9GSX - chains H and U of the 27 polymer chains in the assembly; structure by electron microscopy, 6.50 A resolution (low resolution: residue-level contacts below are approximate; hydrogen-bond / salt-bridge calls are withheld).

# Chain H
Molecule: Flagellin
Source organism: Campylobacter jejuni
UniProtKB: A0A5T0F6D4 (A0A5T0F6D4_CAMJU); residue numbers follow UniProt; this construct covers 1-750
Sequence (750 residues; row label = number of the first residue in the row):
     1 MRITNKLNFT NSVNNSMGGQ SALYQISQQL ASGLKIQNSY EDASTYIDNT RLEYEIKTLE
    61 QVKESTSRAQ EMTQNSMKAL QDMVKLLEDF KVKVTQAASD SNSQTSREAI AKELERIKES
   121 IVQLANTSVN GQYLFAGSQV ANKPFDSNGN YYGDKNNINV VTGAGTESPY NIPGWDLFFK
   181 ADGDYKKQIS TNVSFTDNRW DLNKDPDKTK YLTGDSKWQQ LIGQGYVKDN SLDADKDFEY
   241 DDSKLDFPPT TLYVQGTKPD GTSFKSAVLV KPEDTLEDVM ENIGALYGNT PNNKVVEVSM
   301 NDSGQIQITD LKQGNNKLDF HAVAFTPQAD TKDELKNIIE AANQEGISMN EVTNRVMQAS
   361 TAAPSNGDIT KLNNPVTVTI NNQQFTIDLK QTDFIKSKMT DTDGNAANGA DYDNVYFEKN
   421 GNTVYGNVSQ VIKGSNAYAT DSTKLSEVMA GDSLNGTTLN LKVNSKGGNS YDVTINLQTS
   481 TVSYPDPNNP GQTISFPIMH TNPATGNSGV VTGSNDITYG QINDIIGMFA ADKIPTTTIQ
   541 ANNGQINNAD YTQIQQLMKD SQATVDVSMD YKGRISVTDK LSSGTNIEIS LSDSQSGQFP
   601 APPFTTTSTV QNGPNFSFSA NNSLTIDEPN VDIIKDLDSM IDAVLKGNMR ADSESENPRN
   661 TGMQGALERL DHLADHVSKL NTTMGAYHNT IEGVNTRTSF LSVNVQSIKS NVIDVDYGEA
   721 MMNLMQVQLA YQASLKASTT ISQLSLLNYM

# Chain U
Molecule: Flagellar hook-associated protein 1
Source organism: Campylobacter jejuni
UniProtKB: A0A5Z5AC44 (A0A5Z5AC44_CAMJU); numbering as in UniProt (aligned over 1-608)
Sequence (608 residues; each row starts with the number of its first residue):
     1 MGIFGTLYTG VTGLKASEVQ IATTGNNISN ANATFYTRQR VVQTTNGYIT TGGVQVGTGT
    61 AVESIVRLHD EYSYYKLKGA SNQLEYTKYM ASTLQEIAQR FPDLQNTGIL QDLENYNKAW
   121 NDFASNPNEN ATKIALVKAS QTLTESVNNT FATLDKIQKK VNDDIKNTVD EINKIGEEIA
   181 TINKQIYGQE ALPTEHANEL RDRRDELELT LSKLVSAVAS KNEINQDNRL DTTITDPGHQ
   241 YNLSIEGFSI VDGINFHPLK LDYDDKNKSY SIYYETPDEK VRDLTAKISG GQLGAQLDLR
   301 GRNYSKSEGK YEDGIIQGYM DSLDTFAKTM INETNNLYAS SAKSSVTSDY LSGLKGDIPL
   361 VNYDRTIQPG SFDIVIYDDK GDKKLTKTIT IDVNTTMNDI MRQINANTDD NDNKNSNDDV
   421 DDHINASFSY DAKTGDGLFQ INAKSGFKVA IEDKGTNFAG AFSIGGFFSG TDASDMKVKD
   481 SILNDPSTVR ASSNGVDSGN DMANKIIQLQ YDKVNFYNED GTIDNLTMEE YYRKLTGKIA
   541 SDGENNNVVN SSNETLYNSV YSEYQSKSGV NTNEELAALI QYQSSYGAAA KIVSTVDQML
   601 DTLLGLKS

# Interface between chain H and chain U
Contacting residue pairs (87; chain H residue first):
  Met1(H) - Gln565(U)
  Met1(H) - Ser566(U)
  Arg2(H) - Arg38(U)
  Arg2(H) - Gly569(U)
  Arg2(H) - Val570(U)
  Arg2(H) - Asn571(U)
  Arg2(H) - Glu574(U)
  Arg2(H) - Glu575(U)
  Ile3(H) - Tyr36(U)
  Ile3(H) - Gln565(U)
  Ile3(H) - Ser568(U)
  Ile3(H) - Gly569(U)
  Ile3(H) - Val570(U)
  Thr4(H) - Gln565(U)
  Lys6(H) - Ala31(U)
  Lys6(H) - Asn32(U)
  Lys6(H) - Val570(U)
  Ser39(H) - Ala540(U)
  Tyr40(H) - Gln95(U)
  Tyr40(H) - Gly543(U)
  Tyr40(H) - Glu544(U)
  Tyr40(H) - Asn547(U)
  Asp42(H) - Glu544(U)
  Ala43(H) - Ser541(U)
  Ala43(H) - Glu544(U)
  Tyr46(H) - Pro102(U)
  Tyr46(H) - Asp103(U)
  Ile47(H) - Arg533(U)
  Thr50(H) - Asp103(U)
  Thr50(H) - Arg533(U)
  Arg51(H) - Arg533(U)
  Glu53(H) - Leu104(U)
  Glu53(H) - Gln105(U)
  Tyr54(H) - Tyr511(U)
  Tyr54(H) - Thr527(U)
  Tyr54(H) - Glu529(U)
  Ile56(H) - Gln105(U)
  Lys57(H) - Gln105(U)
  Lys57(H) - Asn106(U)
  Lys57(H) - Leu110(U)
  Lys57(H) - Glu114(U)
  Glu60(H) - Gln105(U)
  Glu60(H) - Glu114(U)
  Gln61(H) - Glu114(U)
  Gln61(H) - Asn117(U)
  Gln61(H) - Tyr511(U)
  Glu64(H) - Asn121(U)
  Arg68(H) - Lys118(U)
  Arg68(H) - Asn121(U)
  Arg68(H) - Asp122(U)
  Arg68(H) - Ser125(U)
  Gln132(H) - Ser125(U)
  Gln132(H) - Asn126(U)
  Gln139(H) - Ser498(U)
  Asn159(H) - Asn500(U)
  Asn159(H) - Asp501(U)
  Asn159(H) - Asn504(U)
  Val160(H) - Asn504(U)
  Val161(H) - Asn504(U)
  Val161(H) - Ile507(U)
  Val161(H) - Gln508(U)
  Gly163(H) - Gln508(U)
  Gly163(H) - Tyr511(U)
  Ala164(H) - Gln508(U)
  Ala164(H) - Asp512(U)
  Gly165(H) - Gln508(U)
  Gly165(H) - Asp512(U)
  Thr166(H) - Gln508(U)
  Glu167(H) - Asn504(U)
  Ser442(H) - Asp412(U)
  Ser442(H) - Asn413(U)
  Ser442(H) - Lys414(U)
  His500(H) - Ser416(U)
  Thr501(H) - Ser416(U)
  Thr501(H) - Asn417(U)
  Thr518(H) - Lys414(U)
  Gly520(H) - Lys414(U)
  Gln521(H) - Lys414(U)
  Tyr551(H) - Asn417(U)
  Gln555(H) - Asn417(U)
  Met558(H) - Asp418(U)
  Lys559(H) - Asn417(U)
  Lys559(H) - Asp418(U)
  Gln562(H) - Asp418(U)
  Lys709(H) - Gln105(U)
  Asn748(H) - Asn573(U)
  Tyr749(H) - Asn573(U)
Also at the interface, not in a pair above, chain H (55 interface residues in all): Asn5, Leu7, Gln37, Ser44, Asp48, Leu52, Ser138, Ala141, Thr162, Asp524
Also at the interface, not in a pair above, chain U (57 interface residues in all): Ala98, Leu113, Lys505, Met528, Glu530, Tyr532, Gly537, Tyr561

# In short
55 residues of chain H and 57 residues of chain U are in contact.
Here chain H is Flagellin and chain U is Flagellar hook-associated protein 1, both from Campylobacter jejuni.
Entry 9GSX (Campylobacter hook-filament junction-cap complex) was determined by electron microscopy (same
publication as 9GNZ and 9GO6).
